PDB entry 8OIF | electron microscopy, 3.50 A resolution | chains A and I of the 3 polymer chains in the assembly

== Chain A ==
Name: Ubiquitin-like modifier-activating enzyme 7
Source organism: Homo sapiens
Reference sequence: P41226 (UBA7_HUMAN); residues 1-1012 here = UniProt positions 1-1012
Chain sequence (1014 residues; each row starts with the number of its first residue; numbers below 1 keep their minus sign (Gly-1 is residue -1)):
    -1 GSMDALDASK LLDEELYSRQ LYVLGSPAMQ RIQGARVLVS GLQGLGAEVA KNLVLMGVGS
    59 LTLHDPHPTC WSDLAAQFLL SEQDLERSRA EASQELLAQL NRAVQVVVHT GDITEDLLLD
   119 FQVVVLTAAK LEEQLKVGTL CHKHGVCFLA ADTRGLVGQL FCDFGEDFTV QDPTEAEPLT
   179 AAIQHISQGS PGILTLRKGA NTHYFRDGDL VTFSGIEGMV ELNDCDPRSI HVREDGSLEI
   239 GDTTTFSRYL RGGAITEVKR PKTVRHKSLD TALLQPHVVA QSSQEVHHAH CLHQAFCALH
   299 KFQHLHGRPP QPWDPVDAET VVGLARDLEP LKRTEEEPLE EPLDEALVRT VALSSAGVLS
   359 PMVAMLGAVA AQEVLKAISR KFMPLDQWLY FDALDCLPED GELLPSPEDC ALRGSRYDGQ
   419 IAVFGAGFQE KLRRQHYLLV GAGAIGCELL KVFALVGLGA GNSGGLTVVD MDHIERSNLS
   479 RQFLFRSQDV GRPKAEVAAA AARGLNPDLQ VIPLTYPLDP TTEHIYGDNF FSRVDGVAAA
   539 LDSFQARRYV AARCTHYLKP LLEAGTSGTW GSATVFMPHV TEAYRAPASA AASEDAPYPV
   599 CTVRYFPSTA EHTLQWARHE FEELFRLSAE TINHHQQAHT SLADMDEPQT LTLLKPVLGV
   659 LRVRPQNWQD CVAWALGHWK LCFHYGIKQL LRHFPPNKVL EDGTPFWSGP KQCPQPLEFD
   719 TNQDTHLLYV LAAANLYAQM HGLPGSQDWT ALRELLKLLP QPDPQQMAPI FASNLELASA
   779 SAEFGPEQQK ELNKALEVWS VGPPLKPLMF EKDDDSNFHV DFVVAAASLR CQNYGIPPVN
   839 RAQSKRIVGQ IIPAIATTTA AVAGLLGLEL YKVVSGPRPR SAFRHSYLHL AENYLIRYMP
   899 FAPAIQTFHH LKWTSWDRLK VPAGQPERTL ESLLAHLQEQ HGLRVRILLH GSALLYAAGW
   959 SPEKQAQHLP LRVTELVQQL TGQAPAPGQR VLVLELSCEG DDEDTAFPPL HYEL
Not modelled in the structure: -1 to 32, 197-200, 212-219, 229-236, 240-242, 249-251, 325-340, 617-844, 999-1004
Construct notes: expression tag (-1 to 0)
Residues lining bound ligands: adenosine monophosphate (AMP): Val438, Gly439, Gly441, Ala442, Ile443, Val467, Asp468, Met469, Asp470, Pro515, Leu516, Ala538, Leu539, Asp540, Ala544
UniProt features mapped onto this chain:
  - active site: Cys599 (Glycyl thioester intermediate)
  - modified residue: Ser266 (Phosphoserine)
  - natural variant: Glu397 to Leu1012 (deletion: Found in a small consanguineous family with learning disability; uncertain significance)
What the authors report for this chain:
  - catalytic residues: Cys599 (citing earlier work)

== Chain I ==
Name: Ubiquitin-like protein ISG15
Source organism: Homo sapiens
Reference sequence: P05161 (ISG15_HUMAN); numbering as in UniProt (aligned over 1-157)
Chain sequence (157 residues; row label = number of the first residue in the row):
     1 MGWDLTVKML AGNEFQVSLS SSMSVSELKA QITQKIGVHA FQQRLAVHPS GVALQDRVPL
    61 ASQGLGPGST VLLVVDKSDE PLSILVRNNK GRSSTYEVRL TQTVAHLKQQ VSGLEGVQDD
   121 LFWLTFEGKP LEDQLPLGEY GLKPLSTVFM NLRLRGG
Not modelled in the structure: 1-78
Construct notes: conflict Ser78 (Cys in P05161)
UniProt features mapped onto this chain:
  - region: Arg153 to Gly157 (Involved in the ligation of specific target proteins)
  - motif: Leu152 to Gly157 (LRLRGG)
  - site: Arg153 (Interacts with activating enzyme)
  - cross-link: Gly157 (Glycyl lysine isopeptide (Gly-Lys) (interchain with K-? in acceptor proteins))
  - mutagenesis: Arg44 (R44A: Does not affect ISG15 signaling, interaction with ITGAL or activation of SRC family tyrosine kinases), Ser83 (S83A: Does not affect ISG15 signaling, interaction with ITGAL or activation of SRC family tyrosine kinases), Tyr96 (Y96L: Reduces ISG15 signaling. Strongly reduces ISG15 signaling and abolishes interaction with ITGAL and activation of SRC family tyrosine kinases; when associated with D-102), Arg99 (R99A: Strongly reduces ISG15 signaling and abolishes interaction with ITGAL), Thr101 (T101A: Strongly reduces ISG15 signaling and abolishes interaction with ITGAL and activation of SRC family tyrosine kinases), Gln102 (Q102D: Reduces ISG15 signaling. Strongly reduces ISG15 signaling and abolishes interaction with ITGAL and activation of SRC family tyrosine kinases; when associated with L-96), Thr103 (T103A: Strongly reduces ISG15 signaling and abolishes interaction with ITGAL)
What the authors report for this chain:
  - specificity-determining residues: Trp123, Thr125, Pro130
  - mutagenesis - W123R/T125I/P130Q/F149H/N151V, T125I/P130Q/F149H/N151V: increased catalytic activity on UBA1
  - mutagenesis - P130Q: unchanged catalytic activity
  - mutagenesis - T125I/F149H/N151V: unchanged catalytic activity on UBA1

== Chain A / chain I interface ==
Residue-residue contacts (31):
  Leu177(A) with Arg92(I)
  Ile443(A) with Gly157(I)
  Ala538(A) with Gly157(I)
  Leu539(A) with Gly156(I)
  Asp540(A) with Gly156(I)
  Phe542(A) with Arg153(I); Arg155(I)
  Arg545(A) with Leu154(I); Arg155(I); Gly156(I)
  Gly563(A) with Leu154(I); Gly156(I)
  Thr564(A) with Leu154(I); Arg155(I); Gly156(I), hydrogen bond (backbone-backbone)
  Ser565(A) with Leu154(I)
  Trp568(A) with Asn89(I); Leu154(I)
  Ser570(A) with Leu154(I)
  Pro585(A) with Asp120(I)
  Ser587(A) with Gln118(I)
  Ala588(A) with Leu121(I), hydrophobic
  Tyr885(A) with Asn151(I); Leu152(I), hydrogen bond (side chain-backbone); Leu154(I), hydrophobic
  Tyr892(A) with Thr125(I); Phe149(I); Asn151(I)
  Ile894(A) with Gly128(I)
  Tyr896(A) with Trp123(I); Pro130(I), hydrophobic
Interface residues without a listed pair, chain A (27 interface residues in all): Ala174, Gln279, Ser280, Ser281, Ala442, Ser541, Gly569, Arg583
Interface residues without a listed pair, chain I (19 interface residues in all): Lys90, Glu127
From the paper, about this interface:
  - pairs named by the authors: Tyr885(A)-Trp123(I) (hydrophobic contact), Trp123(I)-Tyr896(A) (hydrophobic contact), Pro130(I)-Tyr896(A) (hydrophobic contact)
  - interface residues, chain A: Tyr885(A), Tyr892(A), Ile894(A), Tyr896(A)
  - interface residues, chain I: Thr125(I), Phe149(I), Asn151(I)

== Overview ==
27 residues of chain A and 19 residues of chain I are in contact; the contacts include 2 hydrogen bonds. Polar
contacts include Tyr885(A)-Leu152(I) and Thr564(A)-Gly156(I). The paper describes hydrophobic contacts between
Tyr885(A) and Trp123(I), Trp123(I) and Tyr896(A) and Pro130(I) and Tyr896(A). From the paper: the catalytic
residue Cys599(A); W123R/T125I/P130Q/F149H/N151V and T125I/P130Q/F149H/N151V of chain I increase catalytic
activity on UBA1; 4 substitutions were tested in all.
Here chain A is Ubiquitin-like modifier-activating enzyme 7 and chain I is Ubiquitin-like protein ISG15, both
from Homo sapiens. Entry 8OIF (Structure of the UBE1L activating enzyme bound to ISG15 and UBE2L6) was
determined by electron microscopy.
